PDB entry 6LAO | electron microscopy, 2.64 A resolution | chains A and C of the 4 polymer chains in the assembly

Chain A:
Protein: Capsid protein VP1
Source organism: Echovirus E11
Chain sequence (285 residues; numbered 3 to 287; the number before each row is that of its first residue):
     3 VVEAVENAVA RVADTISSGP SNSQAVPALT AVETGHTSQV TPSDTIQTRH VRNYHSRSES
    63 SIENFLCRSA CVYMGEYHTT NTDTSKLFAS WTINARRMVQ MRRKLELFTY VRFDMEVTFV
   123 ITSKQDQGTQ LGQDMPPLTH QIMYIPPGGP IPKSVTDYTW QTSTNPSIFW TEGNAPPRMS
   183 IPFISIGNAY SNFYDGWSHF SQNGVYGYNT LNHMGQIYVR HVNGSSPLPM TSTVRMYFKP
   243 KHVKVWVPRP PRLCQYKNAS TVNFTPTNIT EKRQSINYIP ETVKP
Small-molecule neighbours: sphingosine (SPH): Ser71, Ala72, Cys73, Ile95, Ala97, Gln102, Met103, Lys106, Leu107, Val113, Met117, Val119, Ile144, Met145, Tyr146, Pro168, Ser169, Ile170, Met181, Ile183, Ile186, Tyr192, Ser193, Asn194, Tyr210, Met216, Ile219, Met238, Phe240

Chain C:
Protein: Capsid protein VP3
Source organism: Echovirus E11
Chain sequence (238 residues; row label = number of the first residue in the row):
     1 GLPVMNTPGS NQFLTSDDFQ SPSAMPQFDV TPELNIPGEV QNLMEIAEVD SVVPVNNVEG
    61 KLDTMEIYRI PVQSGNHQSS QVFGFQVQPG LDNVFKHTLL GEILNYYAHW SGSIKLTFVF
   121 CGSAMATGKF LLAYAPPGAN APKSRKDAML GTHIIWDVGL QSSCVLCIPW ISQTHYRLVQ
   181 QDEYTSAGNV TCWYQTGIVV PAGTPTSCSI MCFVSACNDF SVRLLKDTPF IEQSALLQ
Small-molecule neighbours: sphingosine (SPH): Tyr106, Ala108, His109, Leu178, Leu224, Leu225, Lys226, Asp227

Chain A / chain C interface:
Residue-residue contacts - 156 pairs, chain A then chain C:
  Ala15(A) - Asn218(C)
  Ala30(A) - Ser163(C)
  Ala30(A) - Cys164(C)
  Ala30(A) - Val165(C)  hydrogen bond (backbone-backbone)
  Leu31(A) - Ser163(C)
  Thr32(A) - Gln161(C)
  Thr32(A) - Ser162(C)
  Thr32(A) - Ser163(C)  hydrogen bond (backbone-backbone)
  Ala33(A) - Ser163(C)
  Val34(A) - Thr117(C)
  Val34(A) - Ser163(C)  hydrogen bond (backbone-side chain)
  Val34(A) - Phe213(C)  hydrophobic
  Glu35(A) - Ser162(C)  hydrogen bond
  Thr39(A) - Glu48(C)
  Thr39(A) - Asp50(C)
  Ser40(A) - Lys115(C)  hydrogen bond (backbone-side chain)
  Val42(A) - Lys115(C)
  Val42(A) - Val165(C)  hydrophobic
  Val42(A) - Cys217(C)
  Thr43(A) - Cys167(C)
  Thr43(A) - Asn218(C)
  Pro44(A) - Ser113(C)
  Pro44(A) - Cys167(C)
  Pro44(A) - Pro169(C)  hydrophobic
  Thr47(A) - Cys167(C)
  Ile48(A) - Pro169(C)  hydrophobic
  His57(A) - Ser111(C)
  His57(A) - His175(C)  hydrogen bond
  His57(A) - Tyr176(C)
  His57(A) - Ser221(C)
  Arg59(A) - Asn42(C)  hydrogen bond (backbone-side chain)
  Arg59(A) - Met44(C)
  Arg59(A) - Glu48(C)  salt bridge
  Arg59(A) - Cys217(C)
  Arg59(A) - Asn218(C)
  Arg59(A) - Phe220(C)  hydrogen bond (side chain-backbone)
  Glu61(A) - Tyr107(C)  hydrogen bond (backbone-side chain)
  Glu61(A) - Arg223(C)
  Glu61(A) - Leu224(C)  hydrogen bond (side chain-backbone)
  Ser62(A) - Asn42(C)  hydrogen bond
  Ser62(A) - Leu43(C)  hydrogen bond (backbone-backbone)
  Ser62(A) - Met44(C)
  Ser62(A) - Tyr107(C)
  Ser63(A) - Gln41(C)
  Ser63(A) - Asn42(C)
  Ile64(A) - Val40(C)
  Ile64(A) - Gln41(C)
  Ile64(A) - Asn42(C)
  Asn66(A) - Leu225(C)
  Phe67(A) - Leu43(C)  hydrophobic
  Phe67(A) - Leu225(C)  hydrophobic
  Arg70(A) - Thr15(C)
  Arg70(A) - Ser16(C)
  Arg70(A) - Leu225(C)
  Ser71(A) - Thr15(C)  hydrogen bond (backbone-backbone)
  Met76(A) - Leu236(C)
  Arg98(A) - Gln238(C)
  Arg99(A) - Gln233(C)
  Arg99(A) - Leu236(C)
  Arg99(A) - Leu237(C)
  Arg99(A) - Gln238(C)
  Met100(A) - Gln233(C)
  Met100(A) - Leu236(C)  hydrophobic
  Val101(A) - Gln233(C)
  Val101(A) - Gln238(C)
  Gln102(A) - Asp227(C)
  Arg104(A) - Gln238(C)
  Arg105(A) - Glu102(C)  salt bridge
  Arg105(A) - Tyr106(C)
  Arg114(A) - Thr31(C)  hydrogen bond (side chain-backbone)
  Arg114(A) - Pro32(C)
  Arg114(A) - Glu33(C)
  Glu118(A) - Phe19(C)
  Glu118(A) - Ser21(C)
  Thr120(A) - Phe13(C)
  Val122(A) - Phe13(C)  hydrophobic
  Tyr146(A) - Met25(C)  hydrophobic
  Ala177(A) - Asn11(C)
  Pro178(A) - Phe13(C)  hydrophobic
  Arg180(A) - Phe13(C)
  Arg180(A) - Asp17(C)  salt bridge
  Arg180(A) - Ser21(C)
  Met181(A) - Pro22(C)
  Met181(A) - Ala24(C)  hydrophobic
  Ser182(A) - Ser21(C)  hydrogen bond (side chain-backbone)
  Ser182(A) - Pro22(C)  hydrogen bond (backbone-backbone)
  Ser182(A) - Ser23(C)
  Ser182(A) - Ala24(C)  hydrogen bond (backbone-backbone)
  Ile183(A) - Ala24(C)  hydrophobic
  Phe185(A) - Phe28(C)
  Phe185(A) - Val30(C)
  Ile186(A) - Phe28(C)  hydrophobic
  Ser187(A) - Thr31(C)  hydrogen bond (backbone-side chain)
  Gly189(A) - Thr31(C)
  Asn190(A) - Thr31(C)
  Asn190(A) - Pro32(C)  hydrogen bond (side chain-backbone)
  Asn190(A) - Leu34(C)
  Lys241(A) - Asp17(C)
  Lys246(A) - Glu33(C)  salt bridge
  Lys246(A) - Glu39(C)  salt bridge
  Val247(A) - Glu39(C)
  Val247(A) - Val40(C)  hydrogen bond (backbone-backbone)
  Trp248(A) - Ile36(C)  hydrogen bond (side chain-backbone)
  Trp248(A) - Pro37(C)
  Trp248(A) - Gly38(C)
  Trp248(A) - Glu39(C)
  Val249(A) - Pro37(C)
  Val249(A) - Gly38(C)  hydrogen bond (backbone-backbone)
  Pro250(A) - Val40(C)
  Pro250(A) - Ile46(C)  hydrophobic
  Pro253(A) - Glu102(C)
  Gln257(A) - Phe230(C)  hydrogen bond (side chain-backbone)
  Gln257(A) - Ile231(C)
  Gln257(A) - Glu232(C)  hydrogen bond (side chain-backbone)
  Tyr258(A) - Gln238(C)  hydrogen bond (backbone-side chain)
  Asn260(A) - Gln238(C)
  Ala261(A) - Leu237(C)  hydrophobic
  Asn270(A) - Leu62(C)
  Asn270(A) - Asp63(C)
  Ile271(A) - Leu62(C)  hydrogen bond (backbone-backbone)
  Ile271(A) - Ile67(C)  hydrophobic
  Ile271(A) - Tyr68(C)
  Ile271(A) - His97(C)
  Thr272(A) - Leu62(C)
  Thr272(A) - Asn93(C)
  Thr272(A) - Lys96(C)
  Thr272(A) - His97(C)
  Glu273(A) - Asn57(C)  hydrogen bond (backbone-side chain)
  Glu273(A) - Asn93(C)
  Glu273(A) - Lys96(C)  salt bridge
  Lys274(A) - Asn57(C)
  Lys274(A) - Glu59(C)
  Lys274(A) - Asn93(C)
  Arg275(A) - Val55(C)  hydrogen bond (side chain-backbone)
  Arg275(A) - Asn57(C)  hydrogen bond
  Arg275(A) - Val58(C)
  Arg275(A) - Gly84(C)  hydrogen bond (side chain-backbone)
  Ser277(A) - Val58(C)
  Ile278(A) - Val55(C)
  Ile278(A) - Asn56(C)
  Ile278(A) - Val58(C)
  Ile278(A) - Val82(C)
  Ile278(A) - Phe83(C)
  Ile278(A) - Gly84(C)  hydrogen bond (backbone-backbone)
  Asn279(A) - Gln81(C)
  Asn279(A) - Val82(C)
  Asn279(A) - Phe83(C)
  Asn279(A) - Gly84(C)
  Ile281(A) - Ala141(C)  hydrophobic
  Pro282(A) - Gln86(C)
  Glu283(A) - Asn140(C)
  Thr284(A) - Asn140(C)
  Thr284(A) - Glu183(C)
  Val285(A) - Ala139(C)
  Val285(A) - Asn140(C)  hydrogen bond (backbone-side chain)
  Lys286(A) - Asn140(C)
Interface residues without a listed pair, chain A (92 interface residues in all): Val14, Gln41, Asn55, Ser58, Tyr75, Lys106, Phe110, Pro168, Pro184, Ile188, Ala191, Tyr239, Lys243, Leu255, Cys256, Lys259, Gln276, Tyr280
Interface residues without a listed pair, chain C (97 interface residues in all): Val49, Pro54, Ile70, Pro71, Phe85, Val94, Leu99, Val119, Gly138, Lys143, Thr152, Ile154, Ser215, Asp219, Val222

Overview:
The interface between chain A and chain C involves 92 residues on one side and 97 on the other, with 32
hydrogen bonds and 6 salt bridges. Among the polar pairs are Arg59(A)-Glu48(C), Arg105(A)-Glu102(C) and
Arg180(A)-Asp17(C). Sphingosine is bound between chain A and chain C.
Chain A is Capsid protein VP1 and chain C is Capsid protein VP3, both from Echovirus E11; the structure,
Cryo-EM structure of echovirus 11 complexed with its attaching receptor CD55 at pH 5.5, was determined by
electron microscopy together with 6LA3, 6LA4, 6LA5, 6LA6, 6LA7, 6LAP and 3 further entries from the same
study.
